PDB entry 8FCJ | electron microscopy, 2.83 A resolution | chains I and N of the 15 polymer chains in the assembly

[Chain I]
Molecule: Type I-B CRISPR-associated protein Cas8
Organism: Nostoc sp. 'Peltigera membranacea cyanobiont' 210A
UniProtKB: A0A235IGR9 (A0A235IGR9_9NOSO); residues 3-526 here correspond to UniProt positions 2-525 (UniProt number = residue number - 1)
Chain sequence (534 residues; row label = number of the first residue in the row; numbers below 1 keep their minus sign (Met-7 is residue -7)):
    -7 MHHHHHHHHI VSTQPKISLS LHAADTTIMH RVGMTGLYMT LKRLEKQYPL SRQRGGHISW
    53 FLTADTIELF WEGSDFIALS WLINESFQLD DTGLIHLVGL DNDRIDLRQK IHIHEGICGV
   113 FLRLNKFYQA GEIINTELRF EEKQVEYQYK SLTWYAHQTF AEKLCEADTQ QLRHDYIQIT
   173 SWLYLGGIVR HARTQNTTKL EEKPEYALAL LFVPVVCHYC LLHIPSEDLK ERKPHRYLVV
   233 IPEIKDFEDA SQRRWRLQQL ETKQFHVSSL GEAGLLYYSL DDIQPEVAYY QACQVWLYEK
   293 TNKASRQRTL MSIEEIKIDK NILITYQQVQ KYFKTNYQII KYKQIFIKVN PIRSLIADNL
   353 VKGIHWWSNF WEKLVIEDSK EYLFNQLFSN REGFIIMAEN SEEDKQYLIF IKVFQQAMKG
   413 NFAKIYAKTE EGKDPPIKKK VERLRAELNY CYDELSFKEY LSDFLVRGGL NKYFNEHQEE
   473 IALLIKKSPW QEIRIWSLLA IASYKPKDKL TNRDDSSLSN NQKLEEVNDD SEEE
Unresolved in the structure: -7 to 4, 499-526
Differences from the reference sequence: initiating methionine (-7); expression tag (-6 to 2)

[Chain N]
Molecule: Target DNA strand
Sequence (65 nucleotides; each row starts with the number of its first residue):
     1 ATATCTACGC GTAGATATAT CTACGTTTAA CAGTGGCCTT ATTAAATGAC TTCTCCATGA
    61 TCTAC
Unresolved in the structure: 1-27

[Chain I / chain N interface]
Contacting residue pairs - 21 pairs, chain I then chain N:
  Leu116(I) - DA57(N)  base contact
  Leu116(I) - DT58(N)  sugar contact
  Lys118(I) - DT58(N)  base contact
  Lys118(I) - DG59(N)  sugar contact
  Phe119(I) - DT58(N)  phosphate contact
  Phe119(I) - DG59(N)  sugar contact
  Thr172(I) - DT58(N)  phosphate contact
  Thr172(I) - DG59(N)  hydrogen bond to the phosphate
  Ser173(I) - DA57(N)  phosphate contact
  Ser173(I) - DT58(N)  hydrogen bond to the phosphate
  Ile180(I) - DA57(N)  phosphate contact
  Ile180(I) - DT58(N)  phosphate contact
  Val181(I) - DT58(N)  hydrogen bond to the phosphate
  Ala184(I) - DT58(N)  base contact
  Lys191(I) - DG59(N)  salt bridge to the phosphate
  Lys295(I) - DT52(N)  salt bridge to the phosphate
  Lys295(I) - DC53(N)  salt bridge to the phosphate
  Arg298(I) - DC56(N)  hydrogen bond to the base
  Gln299(I) - DC56(N)  base contact
  Gln299(I) - DA57(N)  hydrogen bond to the sugar
  Arg435(I) - DA44(N)  base contact
Also at the interface, not in a pair above, chain I (17 interface residues in all): Gly179, Ser218, Thr293, Asn294
Also at the interface, not in a pair above, chain N (10 interface residues in all): DT51, DT54, DC55

[Overview]
The interface between chain I and chain N involves 17 residues on one side and 10 on the other, with 5
hydrogen bonds and 3 salt bridges. Among the polar pairs are Arg298(I)-DC56(N), Gln299(I)-DA57(N) and
Thr172(I)-DG59(N).
Chain I is Type I-B CRISPR-associated protein Cas8 (Nostoc sp. 'Peltigera membranacea cyanobiont' 210A) and
chain N is Target DNA strand; the structure, Cryo-EM structure of Cascade-DNA (P23) complex in type I-B CAST
system, was determined by electron microscopy (same publication as 8FCU, 8FCV, 8FCW, 8FD2, 8FD3, 8FF4 and
8FF5).
